2OMN - chains A and B; structure by X-ray diffraction, 2.20 A resolution.

Chain A (and B):
Molecule: Bence Jones KWR Protein - Immunoglobulin Light Chain
Organism: Homo sapiens
Notes: chain B of this document is another copy of the same molecule, construct and numbering; everything in this record applies to it too
Amino-acid sequence (217 residues; each row starts with the number of its first residue):
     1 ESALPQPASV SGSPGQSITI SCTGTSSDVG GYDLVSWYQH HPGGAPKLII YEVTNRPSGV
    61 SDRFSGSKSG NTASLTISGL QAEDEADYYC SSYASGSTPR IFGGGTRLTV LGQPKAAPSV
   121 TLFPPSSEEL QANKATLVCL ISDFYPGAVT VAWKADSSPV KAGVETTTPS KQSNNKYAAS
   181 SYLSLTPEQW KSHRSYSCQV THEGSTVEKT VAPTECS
Modified / non-standard residues: E1 (pyroglutamic acid; PCA)
Cystine bridges: C22-C90, C139-C198
Residues lining bound ligands: phenol (IPH): Y38, H40, P46, Y89, F102
Reported in the primary citation:
  - contacts within the chain: T25-D28 (backbone contact), T25-G30 (backbone contact), D28-G31 (backbone contact), D28-Y32 (backbone contact)

Interface between chain A and chain B:
Disulfides between the chains: C216(A)-C216(B)
Residue-residue contacts (66):
  A3(A) - A45(B)  hydrophobic
  Y38(A) - F102(B)  hydrophobic
  H40(A) - Y89(B)  hydrogen bond
  G44(A) - Y89(B)
  G44(A) - G104(B)
  A45(A) - F102(B)
  A45(A) - G103(B)
  A45(A) - G104(B)
  P46(A) - Y89(B)
  P46(A) - F102(B)
  P46(A) - G103(B)
  K47(A) - E1(B)
  L48(A) - T98(B)
  L48(A) - P99(B)
  L48(A) - R100(B)
  Y51(A) - S97(B)
  Y51(A) - P99(B)  hydrophobic
  P57(A) - S97(B)
  P57(A) - T98(B)
  S58(A) - S97(B)  hydrogen bond (backbone-side chain)
  Y89(A) - H40(B)
  Y89(A) - G44(B)
  Y89(A) - P46(B)
  S97(A) - P57(B)
  S97(A) - S58(B)
  T98(A) - P57(B)
  P99(A) - Y51(B)
  R100(A) - L48(B)
  F102(A) - Y38(B)  hydrophobic
  F102(A) - A45(B)
  F102(A) - P46(B)
  G103(A) - A45(B)
  G103(A) - P46(B)
  G104(A) - G44(B)
  G104(A) - A45(B)
  V120(A) - E128(B)
  T121(A) - S126(B)
  T121(A) - E129(B)
  L122(A) - S126(B)
  F123(A) - F123(B)  hydrophobic
  F123(A) - P124(B)
  F123(A) - S126(B)
  F123(A) - E129(B)
  F123(A) - T136(B)
  F123(A) - V138(B)  hydrophobic
  P124(A) - F123(B)
  S126(A) - L122(B)
  E128(A) - T210(B)
  E128(A) - V211(B)
  E129(A) - T121(B)
  T136(A) - F123(B)
  T136(A) - L140(B)
  V138(A) - F123(B)  hydrophobic
  L140(A) - V138(B)  hydrophobic
  L140(A) - Y182(B)
  E165(A) - Q172(B)
  E165(A) - S173(B)  hydrogen bond
  S180(A) - Y182(B)
  Y182(A) - L140(B)  hydrophobic
  Y182(A) - S142(B)
  Y182(A) - Q172(B)  hydrogen bond
  K209(A) - E128(B)  salt bridge
  T214(A) - S217(B)  hydrogen bond (side chain-backbone)
  C216(A) - C216(B)  disulfide
  C216(A) - S217(B)
  S217(A) - E215(B)  hydrogen bond
Also at the interface, not in a pair above, chain A (42 interface residues in all): E1, G43, K134, T167, E215
Also at the interface, not in a pair above, chain B (44 interface residues in all): G43, K47, S119, P125, D143, S170, N174

Summary:
42 residues of chain A face 44 of chain B across their interface, with 1 disulfide bond, 6 hydrogen bonds and
1 salt bridge. Among the polar pairs are K209(A)-E128(B), H40(A)-Y89(B) and S58(A)-S97(B). Chain A binds
phenol. From the paper: contacts within the chain involving T25(A), D28(A) and G30(A) among others.
Both chains are Bence Jones KWR Protein - Immunoglobulin Light Chain (Homo sapiens). Entry 2OMN (Bence Jones
KWR Protein- Immunoglobulin Light Chain Dimer, P4(3)2(1)2 Crystal Form) was determined by X-ray diffraction
together with 2OLD and 2OMB from the same study.
